Entry 1XD5 (X-ray diffraction, 2.00 A resolution); this record covers chain A.

# Chain A
Molecule: antifungal protein GAFP-1
Organism: Gastrodia elata
UniProtKB: Q9AXZ2 (Q9AXZ2_9ASPA); numbering as in UniProt (aligned over 1-112)
Sequence (112 residues; row label = number of the first residue in the row):
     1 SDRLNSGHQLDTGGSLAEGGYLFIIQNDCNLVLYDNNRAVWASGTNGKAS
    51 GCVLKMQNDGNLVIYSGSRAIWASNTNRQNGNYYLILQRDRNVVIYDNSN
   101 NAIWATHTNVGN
Cystine bridges: Cys29-Cys52

# In short
Chain A is antifungal protein GAFP-1 (Gastrodia elata); the structure, Crystal structures of novel monomeric
monocot mannose-binding lectins from Gastrodia elata, was determined by X-ray diffraction (same publication as
1XD6).
